PDB entry 6D5F | electron microscopy, 3.70 A resolution | chains i and 1 of the 54 polymer chains in the assembly

# Chain i
Name: Fimbrial protein
From: Sulfolobus filamentous virus 1
Sequence (137 residues; each row starts with the number of its first residue):
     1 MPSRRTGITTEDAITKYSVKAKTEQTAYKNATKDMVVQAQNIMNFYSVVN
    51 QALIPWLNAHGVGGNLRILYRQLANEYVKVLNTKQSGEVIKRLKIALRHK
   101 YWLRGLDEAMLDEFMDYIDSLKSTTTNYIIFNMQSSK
Not modelled in the structure: 1-3, 135-137
What the authors report for this chain:
  - binding site for the 336-nt DNA strand (chain 1): Lys20

# Chain 1
Molecule: 336-nt DNA strand
From: Sulfolobus filamentous virus 1
Sequence (336 nucleotides; each row starts with the number of its first residue):
     1 TATATATATATATATATATATATATATATATATATATATATATATATATA
    51 TATATATATATATATATATATATATATATATATATATATATATATATATA
   101 TATATATATATATATATATATATATATATATATATATATATATATATATA
   151 TATATATATATATATATATATATATATATATATATATATATATATATATA
   201 TATATATATATATATATATATATATATATATATATATATATATATATATA
   251 TATATATATATATATATATATATATATATATATATATATATATATATATA
   301 TATATATATATATATATATATATATATATATATATA

# Interface between chain i and chain 1
Residue-residue contacts - 40 pairs, chain i then chain 1:
  Thr6(i) with DT227(1), phosphate contact; DA228(1), hydrogen bond to the phosphate
  Gly7(i) with DT227(1), phosphate contact
  Ile8(i) with DA226(1), phosphate contact; DT227(1), phosphate contact
  Ala13(i) with DT225(1), phosphate contact
  Lys16(i) with DA226(1), salt bridge to the phosphate
  Tyr17(i) with DA224(1), base contact
  Lys20(i) with DA224(1), hydrogen bond to the phosphate; DT225(1), salt bridge to the phosphate
  Glu24(i) with DT223(1), sugar contact; DA224(1), sugar contact
  Ala27(i) with DT223(1), phosphate contact
  Tyr28(i) with DA222(1), base contact; DT223(1), sugar contact
  Ala31(i) with DA222(1), sugar contact
  Asp34(i) with DA222(1), phosphate contact
  Met35(i) with DT221(1), sugar contact; DA222(1), sugar contact
  Gln38(i) with DT221(1), sugar contact; DA222(1), phosphate contact
  Asn41(i) with DA220(1), phosphate contact; DT221(1), phosphate contact
  Ile42(i) with DA220(1), base contact
  Phe45(i) with DT219(1), sugar contact
  Tyr46(i) with DT219(1), hydrogen bond to the base
  Ile68(i) with DT217(1), base contact
  Gln72(i) with DT217(1), hydrogen bond to the base; DA218(1), sugar contact
  Asn75(i) with DA218(1), base contact; DT219(1), phosphate contact
  Glu76(i) with DA218(1), phosphate contact; DT219(1), phosphate contact
  Lys79(i) with DT219(1), salt bridge to the phosphate; DA220(1), phosphate contact
  Asn82(i) with DA220(1), phosphate contact
  Tyr101(i) with DA218(1), phosphate contact
  Arg104(i) with DT217(1), hydrogen bond to the phosphate; DA218(1), salt bridge to the phosphate
  Thr125(i) with DA220(1), phosphate contact
Interface residues without a listed pair, chain i (29 interface residues in all): Ala39, Lys100

# Overview
The interface between chain i and chain 1 involves 29 residues on one side and 12 on the other; the contacts
include 5 hydrogen bonds and 4 salt bridges. Polar pairs include Tyr46(i)-DT219(1), Gln72(i)-DT217(1) and
Thr6(i)-DA228(1). From the paper: a binding site for the 336-nt DNA strand (chain 1) at Lys20(i).
Chain i is Fimbrial protein and chain 1 is a 336-nt DNA strand, both from Sulfolobus filamentous virus 1; the
structure, Cryo-EM reconstruction of membrane-enveloped filamentous virus SFV1 (Sulfolobus filamentous virus
1), was determined by electron microscopy.
